Entry 5ESD (X-ray diffraction, 2.25 A resolution); this record covers chains C and D of the 4 polymer chains in the assembly.

== Chain C (and D) ==
Protein: 2-succinyl-5-enolpyruvyl-6-hydroxy-3-cyclohexene-1-carboxylate synthase
Organism: Mycobacterium tuberculosis (strain ATCC 25618 / H37Rv)
Notes: EC 2.2.1.9; chain D of this document is another copy of the same molecule, construct and numbering; everything in this record applies to it too
UniProtKB: P9WK11 (MEND_MYCTU); residue numbers follow UniProt; this construct covers 1-554
Sequence (574 residues; each row starts with the number of its first residue; numbers below 1 keep their minus sign (Met-19 is residue -19)):
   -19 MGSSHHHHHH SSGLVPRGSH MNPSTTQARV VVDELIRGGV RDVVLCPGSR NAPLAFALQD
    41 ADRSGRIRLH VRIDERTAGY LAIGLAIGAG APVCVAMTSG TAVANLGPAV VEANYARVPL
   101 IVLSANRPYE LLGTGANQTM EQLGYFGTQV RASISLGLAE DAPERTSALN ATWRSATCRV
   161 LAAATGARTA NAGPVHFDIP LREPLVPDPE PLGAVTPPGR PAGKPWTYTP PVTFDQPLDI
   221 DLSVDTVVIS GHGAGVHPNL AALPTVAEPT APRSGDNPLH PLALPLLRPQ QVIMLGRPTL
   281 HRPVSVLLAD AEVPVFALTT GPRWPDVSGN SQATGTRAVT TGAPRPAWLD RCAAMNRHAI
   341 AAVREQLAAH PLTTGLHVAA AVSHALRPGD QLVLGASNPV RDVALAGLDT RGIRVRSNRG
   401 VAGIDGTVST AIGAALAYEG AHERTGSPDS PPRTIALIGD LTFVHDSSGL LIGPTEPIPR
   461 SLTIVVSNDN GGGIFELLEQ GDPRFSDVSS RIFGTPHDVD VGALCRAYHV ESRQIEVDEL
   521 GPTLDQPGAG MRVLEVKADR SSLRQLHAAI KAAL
Unresolved in the structure: -19 to 1, 184-194, 427-428 (chain D: -19 to 1, 185-194, 428-429)
Sequence notes: initiating methionine (-19); expression tag (-18 to 0)
Metal / ion sites: Mn2+: Asp440, Asp469, Gly471 (together with thiamine diphosphate)
Residues lining bound ligands:
  - thiamine diphosphate (TPP), molecule 1: Pro27, Gly28, Ser29, Ile53
  - thiamine diphosphate (TPP), molecule 2: Ser377, Asn378, Pro379, Ala402, Gly403, Ile404, Asp405, Gly439, Asp440, Leu441, Thr442, His445, Asp469, Gly471, Gly472, Gly473, Ile474, Phe475

== Chain C / chain D interface ==
Pairs across the interface (40):
  Pro108(C) - Pro108(D)  hydrophobic
  Pro108(C) - Gly137(D)
  Pro108(C) - Leu138(D)  hydrogen bond (backbone-backbone)
  Tyr109(C) - Tyr109(D)  hydrogen bond
  Tyr109(C) - Gly137(D)
  Tyr109(C) - Leu138(D)
  Tyr109(C) - Glu140(D)
  Glu110(C) - Gly137(D)
  Leu111(C) - Ser135(D)
  Leu111(C) - Leu136(D)  hydrophobic
  Leu111(C) - Gly137(D)
  Leu111(C) - Thr152(D)
  Leu111(C) - Ala156(D)  hydrophobic
  Leu112(C) - Ser133(D)
  Leu112(C) - Ile134(D)
  Leu112(C) - Ser135(D)  hydrogen bond (backbone-backbone)
  Gly113(C) - Ser133(D)
  Gly113(C) - Ile134(D)
  Thr114(C) - Ile134(D)
  Thr114(C) - Arg159(D)
  Ser133(C) - Leu112(D)
  Ser133(C) - Gly113(D)
  Ile134(C) - Leu112(D)
  Ile134(C) - Gly113(D)
  Ile134(C) - Thr114(D)
  Ser135(C) - Leu111(D)
  Ser135(C) - Leu112(D)  hydrogen bond (backbone-backbone)
  Leu136(C) - Leu111(D)  hydrophobic
  Gly137(C) - Pro108(D)
  Gly137(C) - Tyr109(D)
  Gly137(C) - Glu110(D)
  Gly137(C) - Leu111(D)
  Leu138(C) - Pro108(D)  hydrogen bond (backbone-backbone)
  Leu138(C) - Tyr109(D)
  Ala139(C) - Tyr109(D)
  Glu140(C) - Tyr109(D)
  Thr152(C) - Leu111(D)
  Ala156(C) - Leu111(D)  hydrophobic
  Arg159(C) - Thr114(D)
  Arg182(C) - Glu140(D)  salt bridge
Other interface residues (no listed pair), chain D (19 interface residues in all): Ala139, Asp141

== In short ==
Chain C and chain D each contribute 19 residues to their interface; the contacts include 5 hydrogen bonds and
1 salt bridge. Among the polar pairs are Arg182(C)-Glu140(D), Tyr109(C)-Tyr109(D) and Pro108(C)-Leu138(D).
Chain C binds thiamine diphosphate.
Both chains are 2-succinyl-5-enolpyruvyl-6-hydroxy-3-cyclohexene-1-carboxylate synthase (Mycobacterium
tuberculosis (strain ATCC 25618 / H37Rv)). Entry 5ESD (Crystal Structure of M. tuberculosis MenD bound to ThDP
and Mn2+) was determined by X-ray diffraction together with 5ERX, 5ERY, 5ESO, 5ESS and 5ESU from the same
study.
